Entry 8WWH (electron microscopy, 2.84 A resolution); this record covers chains B and C of the 5 polymer chains in the assembly.

== Chain B ==
Protein: Guanine nucleotide-binding protein G(I)/G(S)/G(T) subunit beta-1
From: Homo sapiens
UniProtKB: P62873 (GBB1_HUMAN); residue numbers follow UniProt; this construct covers 2-340
Amino-acid sequence (376 residues; numbered -9 to 366; the number before each row is that of its first residue; numbers below 1 keep their minus sign (Met-9 is residue -9)):
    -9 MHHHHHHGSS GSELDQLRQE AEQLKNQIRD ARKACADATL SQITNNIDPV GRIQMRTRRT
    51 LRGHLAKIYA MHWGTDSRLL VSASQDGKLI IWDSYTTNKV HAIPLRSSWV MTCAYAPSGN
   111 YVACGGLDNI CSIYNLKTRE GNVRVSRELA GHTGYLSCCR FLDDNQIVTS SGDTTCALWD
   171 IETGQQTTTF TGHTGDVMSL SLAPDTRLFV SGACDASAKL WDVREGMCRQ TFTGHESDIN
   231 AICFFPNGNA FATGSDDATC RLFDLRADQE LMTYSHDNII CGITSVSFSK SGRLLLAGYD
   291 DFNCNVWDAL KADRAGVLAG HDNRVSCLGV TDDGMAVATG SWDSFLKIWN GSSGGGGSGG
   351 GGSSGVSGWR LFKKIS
Not modelled in the structure: -9 to 1, 344-366
Sequence notes: initiating methionine (-9); expression tag (-8 to 1, 341-366)
Swiss-Prot annotation at these positions:
  - modified residue: Ser2 (N-acetylserine), His266 (Phosphohistidine)

== Chain C ==
Protein: Guanine nucleotide-binding protein G(I)/G(S)/G(O) subunit gamma-2
From: Homo sapiens
UniProtKB: P59768 (GBG2_HUMAN); numbering as in UniProt (aligned over 1-71)
Amino-acid sequence (71 residues; each row starts with the number of its first residue):
     1 MASNNTASIA QARKLVEQLK MEANIDRIKV SKAAADLMAY CEAHAKEDPL LTPVPASENP
    61 FREKKFFCAI L
Not modelled in the structure: 1-5, 63-71
Swiss-Prot annotation at these positions:
  - modified residue: Ala2 (N-acetylalanine), Cys68 (Cysteine methyl ester)
  - lipidation: Cys68 (S-geranylgeranyl cysteine)

== Interface between chain B and chain C ==
Pairs across the interface (98):
  Glu3(B) with Ile9(C); Arg13(C), salt bridge
  Leu4(B) with Ser8(C); Ile9(C); Ala12(C), hydrophobic
  Leu7(B) with Ile9(C), hydrophobic; Arg13(C); Val16(C)
  Glu10(B) with Val16(C); Lys20(C), salt bridge
  Ala11(B) with Val16(C), hydrophobic; Leu19(C)
  Leu14(B) with Val16(C); Leu19(C), hydrophobic; Lys20(C)
  Lys15(B) with Leu19(C)
  Ile18(B) with Leu19(C); Ala23(C), hydrophobic; Arg27(C)
  Ala21(B) with Arg27(C)
  Arg22(B) with Arg27(C)
  Ala24(B) with Lys29(C), hydrogen bond (backbone-side chain)
  Cys25(B) with Ile28(C); Lys29(C); Val30(C), hydrogen bond (backbone-backbone)
  Ala26(B) with Val30(C), hydrophobic
  Asp27(B) with Lys29(C); Val30(C); Ser31(C), hydrogen bond
  Ala28(B) with Val30(C); Ser31(C)
  Leu30(B) with Ala34(C), hydrophobic
  Ile33(B) with Ala34(C), hydrophobic; Met38(C)
  Thr34(B) with Met38(C)
  Ile37(B) with Met38(C), hydrophobic
  Val40(B) with Leu51(C), hydrophobic
  Met45(B) with Leu50(C), hydrophobic
  Arg48(B) with Phe61(C)
  Arg49(B) with Pro60(C); Phe61(C), hydrogen bond (side chain-backbone)
  Ser84(B) with Phe61(C)
  Tyr85(B) with Pro60(C); Phe61(C), hydrophobic
  Thr181(B) with Lys14(C)
  Cys218(B) with Gln18(C), hydrogen bond (backbone-side chain); Glu22(C)
  Arg219(B) with Glu22(C)
  Gln220(B) with Ile25(C)
  Thr221(B) with Glu22(C), hydrogen bond
  Phe235(B) with Leu37(C), hydrophobic; Tyr40(C), hydrophobic; Cys41(C), hydrophobic
  Pro236(B) with Tyr40(C)
  Asn237(B) with Leu37(C); Tyr40(C)
  Ala240(B) with Leu37(C), hydrophobic
  Leu252(B) with Leu37(C), hydrophobic
  Asp254(B) with Ala33(C)
  Arg256(B) with Asp26(C); Arg27(C); Ile28(C), hydrogen bond (backbone-backbone); Asp36(C), salt bridge
  Ala257(B) with Ile28(C); Ala33(C), hydrophobic
  Asp258(B) with Ile25(C); Arg27(C), salt bridge
  Gln259(B) with Val30(C)
  Leu261(B) with Val30(C), hydrophobic; Leu37(C), hydrophobic
  Ser279(B) with Asp48(C), hydrogen bond
  Lys280(B) with Glu47(C); Asp48(C), hydrogen bond (backbone-side chain)
  Ser281(B) with Tyr40(C); Cys41(C); His44(C); Asp48(C), hydrogen bond
  Gly282(B) with Cys41(C)
  Arg283(B) with Cys41(C); Leu51(C)
  Leu284(B) with Leu50(C), hydrophobic
  Leu300(B) with Cys41(C), hydrophobic
  Val320(B) with Leu50(C), hydrophobic
  Asp323(B) with Pro49(C)
  Gly324(B) with Pro49(C); Leu50(C)
  Met325(B) with Pro49(C), hydrophobic; Leu50(C); Pro60(C)
  Ala326(B) with Phe61(C), hydrophobic
  Ile338(B) with Phe61(C), hydrophobic
  Asn340(B) with Asn59(C), hydrogen bond; Phe61(C)
  Gly341(B) with Pro53(C)
  Ser342(B) with Pro53(C)
  Ser343(B) with Pro53(C), hydrogen bond (side chain-backbone); Val54(C), hydrogen bond (side chain-backbone); Pro55(C)
Also at the interface, not in a pair above, chain B (64 interface residues in all): Gln17, Ile43, Trp63, Lys209, Val327, Trp339
Also at the interface, not in a pair above, chain C (41 interface residues in all): Ala35, Ala45, Glu58, Arg62

== In short ==
64 residues of chain B face 41 of chain C across their interface, with 13 hydrogen bonds and 4 salt bridges.
Polar contacts include Glu3(B)-Arg13(C), Glu10(B)-Lys20(C) and Arg256(B)-Asp36(C).
Here chain B is Guanine nucleotide-binding protein G(I)/G(S)/G(T) subunit beta-1 and chain C is Guanine
nucleotide-binding protein G(I)/G(S)/G(O) subunit gamma-2, both from Homo sapiens. Entry 8WWH (MCHR1-Gi
complex,S1 state) was determined by electron microscopy.
